8EWG - chains A and B; structure by electron microscopy, 2.90 A resolution.

[Chain A]
Protein: CRISPR-associated endonuclease Cas9
From: Thermoclostridium caenicola
UniProt: A0A1M6GDI0 (A0A1M6GDI0_9FIRM); residue numbers follow UniProt; this construct covers 1-1225
Chain sequence (1225 residues; numbered 1 to 1225; the number before each row is that of its first residue):
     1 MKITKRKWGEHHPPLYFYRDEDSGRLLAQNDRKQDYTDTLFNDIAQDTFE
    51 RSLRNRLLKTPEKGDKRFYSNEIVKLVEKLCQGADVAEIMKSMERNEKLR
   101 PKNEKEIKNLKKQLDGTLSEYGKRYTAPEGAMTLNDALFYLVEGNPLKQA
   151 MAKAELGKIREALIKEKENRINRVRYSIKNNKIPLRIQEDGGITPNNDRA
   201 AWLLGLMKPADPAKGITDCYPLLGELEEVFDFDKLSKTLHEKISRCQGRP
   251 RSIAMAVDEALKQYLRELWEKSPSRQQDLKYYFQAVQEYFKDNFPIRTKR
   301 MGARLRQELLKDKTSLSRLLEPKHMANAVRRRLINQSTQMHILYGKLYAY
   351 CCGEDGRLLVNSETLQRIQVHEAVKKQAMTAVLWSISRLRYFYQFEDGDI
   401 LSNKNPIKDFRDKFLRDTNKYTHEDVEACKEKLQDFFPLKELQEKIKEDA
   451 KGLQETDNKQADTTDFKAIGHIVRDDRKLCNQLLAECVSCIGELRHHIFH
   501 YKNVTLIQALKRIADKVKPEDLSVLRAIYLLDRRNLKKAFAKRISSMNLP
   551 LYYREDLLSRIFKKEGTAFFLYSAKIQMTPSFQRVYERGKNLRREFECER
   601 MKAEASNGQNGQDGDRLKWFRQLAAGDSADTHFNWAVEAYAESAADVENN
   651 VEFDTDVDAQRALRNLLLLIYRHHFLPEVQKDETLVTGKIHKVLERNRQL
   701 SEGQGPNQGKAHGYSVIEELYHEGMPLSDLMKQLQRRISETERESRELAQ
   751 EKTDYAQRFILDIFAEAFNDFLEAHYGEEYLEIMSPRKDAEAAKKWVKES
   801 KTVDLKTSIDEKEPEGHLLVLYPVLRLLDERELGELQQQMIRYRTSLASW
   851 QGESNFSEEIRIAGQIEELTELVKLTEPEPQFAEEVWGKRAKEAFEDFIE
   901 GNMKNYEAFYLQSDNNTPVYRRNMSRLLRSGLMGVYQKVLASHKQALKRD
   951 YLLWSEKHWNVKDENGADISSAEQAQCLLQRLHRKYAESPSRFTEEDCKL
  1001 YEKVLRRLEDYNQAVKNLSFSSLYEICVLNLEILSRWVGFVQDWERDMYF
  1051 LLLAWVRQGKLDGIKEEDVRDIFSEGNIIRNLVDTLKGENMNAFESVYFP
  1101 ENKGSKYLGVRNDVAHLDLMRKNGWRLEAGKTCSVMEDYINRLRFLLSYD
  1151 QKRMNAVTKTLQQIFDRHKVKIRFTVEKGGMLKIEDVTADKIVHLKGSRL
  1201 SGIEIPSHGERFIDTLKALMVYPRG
Unresolved in the structure: 1-16, 27-173, 353-359, 625-653, 703-711

[Chain B]
Molecule: 60-nt RNA strand
Sequence (60 nucleotides; row label = number of the first residue in the row; numbers below 1 keep their minus sign (U-1 is residue -1)):
    -1 UAGGGUCACAACUCCCAUGUAGGCGGAGACUGCAACCCGAAGGUGUGACU
    49 UCCAUGCCAA
Unresolved in the structure: -1 to 0, 51, 58

[Interface between chain A and chain B]
Pairs across the interface (152; chain A residue first):
  Phe17(A) with A25(B), sugar contact; C28(B), hydrogen bond to the base
  Arg19(A) with C28(B), hydrogen bond to the sugar
  Val174(A) with G21(B), base contact
  Tyr176(A) with C13(B), sugar contact; C14(B), sugar contact; A15(B), base contact
  Ser177(A) with C13(B), hydrogen bond to the base; C14(B), hydrogen bond to the sugar; G23(B), hydrogen bond to the base; G24(B), base contact
  Asn180(A) with C13(B), sugar contact; C14(B), phosphate contact
  Asn181(A) with C12(B), base contact; G24(B), base contact
  Asn197(A) with C13(B), hydrogen bond to the phosphate
  Arg199(A) with C12(B), salt bridge to the phosphate; C13(B), salt bridge to the phosphate
  Trp269(A) with G17(B), stacking on the base
  Phe283(A) with G17(B), base contact
  Phe290(A) with C22(B), base contact
  Lys291(A) with C22(B), sugar contact
  Asp292(A) with C10(B), phosphate contact
  Phe294(A) with C22(B), hydrogen bond to the base
  Pro295(A) with C22(B), base contact
  Ile296(A) with C22(B), base contact
  Arg297(A) with C22(B), hydrogen bond to the sugar; G23(B), salt bridge to the phosphate
  Lys299(A) with C50(B), phosphate contact
  Arg300(A) with A9(B), salt bridge to the phosphate
  Met301(A) with A8(B), phosphate contact
  Gly302(A) with A8(B), sugar contact
  Leu305(A) with A8(B), base contact
  Arg306(A) with A6(B), salt bridge to the phosphate; A8(B), hydrogen bond to the sugar
  Arg318(A) with G2(B), hydrogen bond to the base
  His324(A) with G2(B), base contact; G3(B), salt bridge to the phosphate
  Arg331(A) with C5(B), salt bridge to the phosphate
  Asn335(A) with U11(B), hydrogen bond to the phosphate
  Gln336(A) with U11(B), phosphate contact; C12(B), phosphate contact
  Asn361(A) with C28(B), hydrogen bond to the base
  Leu365(A) with C28(B), phosphate contact; U29(B), phosphate contact
  Gln366(A) with A27(B), sugar contact; C28(B), base contact
  Gln369(A) with C28(B), phosphate contact; G30(B), phosphate contact
  Gln577(A) with A27(B), hydrogen bond to the base
  Met578(A) with A33(B), base contact; C34(B), sugar contact
  Thr579(A) with C35(B), sugar contact
  Pro580(A) with C35(B), phosphate contact
  Ser581(A) with C35(B), hydrogen bond to the phosphate; C36(B), phosphate contact
  Gln583(A) with G37(B), phosphate contact; A38(B), hydrogen bond to the phosphate
  Arg584(A) with C34(B), salt bridge to the phosphate
  Arg588(A) with G45(B), salt bridge to the phosphate; A46(B), salt bridge to the phosphate
  Asn591(A) with U44(B), phosphate contact; G45(B), phosphate contact
  Leu592(A) with G45(B), sugar contact
  Glu595(A) with G45(B), sugar contact
  Lys602(A) with A57(B), hydrogen bond to the phosphate
  Arg661(A) with G41(B), salt bridge to the phosphate
  Arg664(A) with A38(B), salt bridge to the phosphate
  Leu668(A) with A38(B), phosphate contact
  Arg672(A) with C36(B), salt bridge to the phosphate; A38(B), salt bridge to the phosphate
  Arg696(A) with G45(B), hydrogen bond to the phosphate; A46(B), salt bridge to the phosphate
  Asn697(A) with C47(B), phosphate contact
  Leu700(A) with A46(B), sugar contact
  His712(A) with C47(B), phosphate contact
  Gly713(A) with C47(B), hydrogen bond to the phosphate
  Gln735(A) with A27(B), base contact; A33(B), hydrogen bond to the base
  Arg736(A) with G26(B), salt bridge to the phosphate
  Ile738(A) with A33(B), base contact
  Ser739(A) with A32(B), hydrogen bond to the base
  Glu742(A) with A32(B), hydrogen bond to the sugar; A33(B), sugar contact
  Arg746(A) with C31(B), hydrogen bond to the base; A32(B), hydrogen bond to the sugar
  Gln750(A) with U49(B), hydrogen bond to the sugar; C50(B), base contact; A52(B), hydrogen bond to the base
  Glu751(A) with A52(B), hydrogen bond to the base
  Tyr755(A) with C47(B), hydrogen bond to the base; U48(B), hydrogen bond to the phosphate
  Gln757(A) with C34(B), sugar contact
  Arg758(A) with A46(B), salt bridge to the phosphate; C47(B), salt bridge to the phosphate
  Gly834(A) with C36(B), sugar contact
  Gln838(A) with C35(B), hydrogen bond to the sugar
  Arg842(A) with A27(B), base contact
  Lys874(A) with G37(B), salt bridge to the phosphate
  Arg922(A) with A38(B), sugar contact
  His983(A) with G43(B), salt bridge to the phosphate
  Tyr986(A) with G43(B), base contact
  Ala987(A) with G43(B), base contact
  Pro990(A) with G43(B), base contact
  Glu1009(A) with G41(B), hydrogen bond to the base
  Lys1016(A) with A39(B), hydrogen bond to the phosphate; G40(B), salt bridge to the phosphate
  Tyr1024(A) with A38(B), base contact
  Arg1036(A) with C31(B), salt bridge to the phosphate; A32(B), salt bridge to the phosphate
  Pro1100(A) with U4(B), phosphate contact
  Glu1101(A) with U4(B), phosphate contact
  Asn1141(A) with U4(B), base contact
  Arg1144(A) with U4(B), hydrogen bond to the sugar; A6(B), sugar contact
  Phe1145(A) with U4(B), stacking on the base
  Gln1151(A) with C10(B), sugar contact
  Lys1152(A) with C10(B), sugar contact; U29(B), sugar contact
  Arg1153(A) with G30(B), salt bridge to the phosphate
  Asn1155(A) with A6(B), hydrogen bond to the sugar; C7(B), phosphate contact; A9(B), hydrogen bond to the sugar
  Thr1158(A) with A6(B), base contact
  Lys1159(A) with C7(B), phosphate contact; A8(B), salt bridge to the phosphate
  Thr1160(A) with C31(B), sugar contact
  Gln1162(A) with C7(B), hydrogen bond to the sugar
  Gln1163(A) with C31(B), hydrogen bond to the sugar; A32(B), phosphate contact
  Arg1167(A) with A32(B), salt bridge to the phosphate
  Lys1169(A) with G41(B), base contact
  Arg1173(A) with C7(B), hydrogen bond to the base
  Phe1174(A) with A6(B), hydrogen bond to the base
  Val1176(A) with C5(B), base contact; A6(B), base contact
  Lys1178(A) with G1(B), salt bridge to the phosphate; G3(B), base contact
  Gly1179(A) with G1(B), base contact; G3(B), hydrogen bond to the base; U4(B), base contact
  Gly1180(A) with G3(B), base contact; U4(B), hydrogen bond to the sugar
  Met1181(A) with U4(B), base contact
  Ile1192(A) with G41(B), base contact; U42(B), base contact
  Val1193(A) with U42(B), sugar contact
  His1194(A) with U42(B), sugar contact
  Leu1195(A) with G43(B), phosphate contact
  Lys1196(A) with U42(B), phosphate contact; G43(B), salt bridge to the phosphate
  Ser1207(A) with G41(B), hydrogen bond to the base
Other interface residues (no listed pair), chain A (130 interface residues in all): Arg175, Ile178, Lys182, Leu203, Asp258, Glu270, Lys280, Lys575, Tyr714, Glu740, Lys752, Asp754, Glu830, Arg926, Tyr1001, Phe1099, Asn1102, Met1154, Ala1156, Thr1175, Glu1177, Leu1182, Pro1206

[Summary]
130 residues of chain A face 48 of chain B across their interface, with 41 hydrogen bonds, 28 salt bridges and
2 aromatic stacking contacts. Among the polar pairs are Phe17(A)-C28(B), Ser177(A)-C13(B) and
Ser177(A)-G23(B).
Here chain A is CRISPR-associated endonuclease Cas9 (Thermoclostridium caenicola) and chain B is a 60-nt RNA
strand. Entry 8EWG (Cryo-EM structure of a riboendonclease) was determined by electron microscopy together
with 8H4U from the same study.
